3QFR - chain A; structure by X-ray diffraction, 2.40 A resolution.

[Chain A]
Name: NADPH--cytochrome P450 reductase
From: Homo sapiens
Notes: EC 1.6.2.4
UniProt: P16435 (NCPR_HUMAN); residues 67-680 here correspond to UniProt positions 64-677 (UniProt number = residue number - 3)
Amino-acid sequence (618 residues; numbered 63 to 680; the number before each row is that of its first residue):
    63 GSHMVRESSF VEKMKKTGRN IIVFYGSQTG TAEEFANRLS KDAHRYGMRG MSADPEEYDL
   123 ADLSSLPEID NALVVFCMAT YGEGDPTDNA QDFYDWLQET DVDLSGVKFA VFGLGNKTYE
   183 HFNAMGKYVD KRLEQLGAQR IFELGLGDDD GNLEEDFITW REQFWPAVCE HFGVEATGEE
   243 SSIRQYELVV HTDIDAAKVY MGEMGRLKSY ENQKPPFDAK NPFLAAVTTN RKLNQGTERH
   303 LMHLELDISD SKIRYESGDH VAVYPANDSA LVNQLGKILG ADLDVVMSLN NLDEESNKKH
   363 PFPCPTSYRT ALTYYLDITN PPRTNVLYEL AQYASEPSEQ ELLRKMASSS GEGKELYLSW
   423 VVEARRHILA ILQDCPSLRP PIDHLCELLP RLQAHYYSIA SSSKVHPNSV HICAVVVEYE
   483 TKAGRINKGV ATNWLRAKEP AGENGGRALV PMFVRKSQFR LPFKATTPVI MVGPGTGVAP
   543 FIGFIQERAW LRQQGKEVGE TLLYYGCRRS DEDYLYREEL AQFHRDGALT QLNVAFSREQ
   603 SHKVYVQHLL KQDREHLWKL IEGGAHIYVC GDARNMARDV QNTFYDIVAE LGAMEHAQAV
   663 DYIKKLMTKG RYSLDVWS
Unresolved in the structure: 63-69, 503-509
Sequence notes: expression tag (63-66); engineered mutation H457 (Arg454 in P16435)
Metal / ion sites: Ca2+ near N595 (its only coordinating residue here)
Residues lining bound ligands:
  - FAD (flavin-adenine dinucleotide): H322, T381, R427, H457, Y458, Y459, S460, C475, A476, V477, V479, Y481, K490, G491, V492, A493, T494, T538, A541, D677, W679
  - FMN (flavin mononucleotide): G88, S89, Q90, T91, G92, T93, A94, A141, T142, Y143, G144, E145, G146, L176, G177, N178, Y181, H183, F184, N185, D211, L215
  - NADP (NAP; NADP nicotinamide-adenine-dinucleotide phosphate): R301, L303, V477, P536, G537, T538, G539, G568, C569, R570, D575, S599, R600, K605, Y607, V608, Q609, N637, M638, D641
Curated features (UniProtKB/Swiss-Prot):
  - binding site (FMN): S89 to A94, A141 to G144, L176 to N185, D211
  - binding site (NADP(+)): R301, T538, S599, R600, K605 to Q609, D641
  - binding site (FAD): R427, C475 to V477, Y481, G491 to T494, W679
Reported in the primary citation:
  - binding site for flavin-adenine dinucleotide: H457
  - disease-associated variants - V492E (6% of WT): decreased catalytic activity
  - disease-associated variants - V492E (< 5% of WT): decreased binding to flavin-adenine dinucleotide
  - disease-associated variants - V492E: decreased stability

[Overview]
Ligands of chain A: flavin-adenine dinucleotide, flavin mononucleotide and NADP. Curated annotation (UniProt)
lists 21 FMN-binding residues, 10 NADP+-binding residues and 10 FAD-binding residues. The paper reports a
binding site for flavin-adenine dinucleotide at H457; V492E reduces catalytic activity.
Chain A is NADPH--cytochrome P450 reductase (Homo sapiens); the structure, Crystal Structure of Human
NADPH-Cytochrome P450 Reductase (R457H Mutant), was determined by X-ray diffraction, deposited together with
3QFS, 3QFT, 3QE2 and 3QFC.
